6PIF - chains F and 1 of the 11 polymer chains in the assembly; structure by electron microscopy, 3.40 A resolution.

== Chain F ==
Protein: Cas7, type I-F CRISPR-associated protein
From: Vibrio cholerae
Sequence (350 residues; row label = number of the first residue in the row; note: 1 number in that range is skipped by the numbering (no residue carries it; nothing is unmodelled there)):
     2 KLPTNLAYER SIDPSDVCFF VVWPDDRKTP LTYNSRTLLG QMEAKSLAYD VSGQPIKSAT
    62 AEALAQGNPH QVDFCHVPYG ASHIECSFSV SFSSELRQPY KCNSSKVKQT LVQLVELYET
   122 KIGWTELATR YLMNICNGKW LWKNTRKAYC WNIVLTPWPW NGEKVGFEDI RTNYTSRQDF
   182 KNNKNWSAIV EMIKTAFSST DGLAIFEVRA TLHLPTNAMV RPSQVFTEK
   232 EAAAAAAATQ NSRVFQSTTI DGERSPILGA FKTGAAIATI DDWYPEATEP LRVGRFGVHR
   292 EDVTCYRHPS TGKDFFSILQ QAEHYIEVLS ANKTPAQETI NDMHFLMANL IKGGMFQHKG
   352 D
Not modelled in the structure: 44-69, 232-242, 350-352

== Chain 1 ==
Molecule: guide RNA
From: Vibrio cholerae
Sequence (60 nucleotides; row label = number of the first residue in the row):
     1 CUGAUAACUU ACAGGACGCU UUGGCUUCAU UGCUUUUCAG GUGAACUGCC GAGUAGGUAG

== Chain F / chain 1 interface ==
Pairs across the interface (43; chain F residue first):
  Ala-8(F) with U35(1), base contact
  Tyr-9(F) with U35(1), hydrogen bond to the sugar
  Glu-10(F) with U35(1), phosphate contact; U36(1), phosphate contact
  Arg-11(F) with U36(1), hydrogen bond to the phosphate; U37(1), salt bridge to the phosphate
  Phe-75(F) with G41(1), base contact
  His-77(F) with G41(1), hydrogen bond to the base
  Tyr-101(F) with U34(1), sugar contact; U35(1), sugar contact
  Lys-102(F) with U34(1), base contact; U35(1), hydrogen bond to the base
  Trp-143(F) with C38(1), base contact
  Arg-147(F) with U42(1), hydrogen bond to the phosphate; G43(1), salt bridge to the phosphate
  Lys-148(F) with G43(1), salt bridge to the phosphate
  Met-220(F) with G41(1), base contact; A44(1), hydrogen bond to the base
  Arg-222(F) with G41(1), salt bridge to the phosphate; G43(1), salt bridge to the phosphate
  Ser-224(F) with A39(1), hydrogen bond to the phosphate; G40(1), phosphate contact
  Gln-225(F) with A39(1), sugar contact; G40(1), hydrogen bond to the phosphate; G41(1), hydrogen bond to the phosphate
  Val-226(F) with A39(1), base contact
  Phe-227(F) with A39(1), base contact
  Arg-244(F) with G41(1), hydrogen bond to the base
  Phe-262(F) with U37(1), phosphate contact; C38(1), sugar contact
  Lys-263(F) with C38(1), base contact; G40(1), salt bridge to the phosphate
  Ala-266(F) with C38(1), phosphate contact
  Arg-283(F) with U37(1), sugar contact; C38(1), salt bridge to the phosphate
  Arg-291(F) with C38(1), hydrogen bond to the sugar; A39(1), phosphate contact; G40(1), hydrogen bond to the sugar
  Lys-343(F) with U36(1), hydrogen bond to the sugar
  Gly-344(F) with U36(1), sugar contact
  Gly-345(F) with U35(1), sugar contact; U36(1), sugar contact
  Met-346(F) with U35(1), hydrogen bond to the base
Also at the interface, not in a pair above, chain F (31 interface residues in all): Lys-144, Thr-228, Gln-247, Gln-348

== Overview ==
The interface between chain F and chain 1 involves 31 residues on one side and 11 on the other; the contacts
include 14 hydrogen bonds and 7 salt bridges. Polar pairs include His-77(F)/G41(1), Lys-102(F)/U35(1) and
Met-220(F)/A44(1).
Here chain F is Cas7, type I-F CRISPR-associated protein and chain 1 is guide RNA, both from Vibrio cholerae.
Entry 6PIF (V. cholerae TniQ-Cascade complex, open conformation) was determined by electron microscopy
together with 6PIG and 6PIJ from the same study.
